Entry 8ZDK (electron microscopy, 3.44 A resolution); this record covers chains O and S of the 35 polymer chains in the assembly.

== Chain O ==
Molecule: Major Capsid Protein (gp8)
Organism: Mycolicibacterium smegmatis MC2 155
Chain sequence (382 residues; numbered 1 to 382; the number before each row is that of its first residue):
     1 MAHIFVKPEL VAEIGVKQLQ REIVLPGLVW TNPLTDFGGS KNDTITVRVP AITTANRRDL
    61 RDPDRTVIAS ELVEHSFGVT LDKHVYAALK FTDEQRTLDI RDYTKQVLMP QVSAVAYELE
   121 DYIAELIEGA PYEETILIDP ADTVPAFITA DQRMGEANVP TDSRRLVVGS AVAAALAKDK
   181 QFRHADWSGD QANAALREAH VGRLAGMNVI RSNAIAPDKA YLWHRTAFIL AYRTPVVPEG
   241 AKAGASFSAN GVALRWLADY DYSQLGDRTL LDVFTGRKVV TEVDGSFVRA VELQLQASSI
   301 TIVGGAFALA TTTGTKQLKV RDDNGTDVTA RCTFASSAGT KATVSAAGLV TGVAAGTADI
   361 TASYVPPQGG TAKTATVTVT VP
Unresolved in the structure: 1

== Chain S ==
Molecule: Capsid Cement Protein (gp113)
Organism: Mycolicibacterium smegmatis MC2 155
Chain sequence (49 residues; each row starts with the number of its first residue):
     1 MGLISDPVEV DPIQVGRDEA GWVQELRDRE AWPKQEVPEQ AKKPAKVGN
Unresolved in the structure: 1

== Chain O / chain S interface ==
Pairs across the interface - 52 pairs, chain O then chain S:
  Asn42(O) with Ile13(S); Gly16(S); Arg17(S)
  Asp43(O) with Ile13(S)
  Glu74(O) with Val47(S); Gly48(S), hydrogen bond (backbone-backbone)
  His75(O) with Ala45(S); Lys46(S); Val47(S)
  Ser76(O) with Ala45(S); Lys46(S), hydrogen bond (backbone-backbone); Gly48(S), hydrogen bond (side chain-backbone)
  Phe77(O) with Trp22(S), hydrophobic
  Gly78(O) with Trp22(S)
  Thr80(O) with Arg17(S); Trp22(S)
  Leu81(O) with Arg17(S), hydrogen bond (backbone-side chain)
  Asp82(O) with Arg17(S); Val23(S); Gln24(S)
  Asp121(O) with Arg29(S)
  Ala124(O) with Arg29(S)
  Glu125(O) with Leu26(S); Arg29(S)
  Leu126(O) with Leu26(S), hydrophobic
  Glu128(O) with Arg27(S), hydrogen bond (backbone-side chain); Arg29(S), salt bridge
  Gly129(O) with Leu26(S); Arg27(S), hydrogen bond (backbone-backbone)
  Ala130(O) with Arg27(S)
  Pro131(O) with Val37(S), hydrophobic; Ala41(S)
  Tyr132(O) with Arg27(S)
  Thr135(O) with Lys34(S)
  Ala214(O) with Arg29(S), hydrogen bond (backbone-side chain)
  Arg277(O) with Gln24(S); Leu26(S)
  Lys278(O) with Trp22(S); Gln24(S)
  Val279(O) with Gln24(S)
  Thr281(O) with Ala41(S)
  Val283(O) with Pro44(S); Ala45(S), hydrogen bond (backbone-backbone)
  Asp284(O) with Pro44(S)
  Gly285(O) with Lys42(S); Lys43(S)
  Glu292(O) with Arg27(S), salt bridge
  Gln294(O) with Trp32(S)
  Arg331(O) with Trp32(S)
  Val365(O) with Trp32(S), hydrogen bond (backbone-side chain)
  Pro366(O) with Trp32(S)
  Pro367(O) with Trp32(S)
Other interface residues (no listed pair), chain O (39 interface residues in all): Thr44, Val73, Ile215, Glu282, Tyr364
Other interface residues (no listed pair), chain S (21 interface residues in all): Asn49

== Summary ==
The interface between chain O and chain S involves 39 residues on one side and 21 on the other; the contacts
include 9 hydrogen bonds and 2 salt bridges. Polar contacts include Glu128(O)-Arg29(S), Glu292(O)-Arg27(S) and
Ser76(O)-Gly48(S).
Here chain O is Major Capsid Protein (gp8) and chain S is Capsid Cement Protein (gp113), both from
Mycolicibacterium smegmatis MC2 155. Entry 8ZDK (Cryo-EM structure of Mycobacteriophage Douge genome-packed
vertex (gp8 and gp113)) was determined by electron microscopy (same publication as 8ZDJ, 8ZDL, 8ZDO and 8ZDQ).
